Entry 4RQP (X-ray diffraction, 3.15 A resolution); this record covers chains R and K of the 15 polymer chains in the assembly.

== Chain R ==
Molecule: Capsid protein VP3
Organism: Enterovirus A71
UniProtKB: F6KTB0 (F6KTB0_9ENTO); residues 1-242 here correspond to UniProt positions 324-565 (UniProt number = residue number + 323)
Sequence (242 residues; numbered 1 to 242; the number before each row is that of its first residue):
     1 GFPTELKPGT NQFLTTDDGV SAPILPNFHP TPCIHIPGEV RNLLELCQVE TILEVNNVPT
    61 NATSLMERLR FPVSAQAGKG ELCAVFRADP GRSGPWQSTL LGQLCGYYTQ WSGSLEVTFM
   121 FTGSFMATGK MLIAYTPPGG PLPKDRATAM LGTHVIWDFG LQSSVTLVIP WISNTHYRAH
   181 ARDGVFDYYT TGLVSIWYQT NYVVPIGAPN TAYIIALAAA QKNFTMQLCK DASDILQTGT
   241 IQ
Not modelled in the structure: 176-188, 239-242
Sequence notes: engineered mutation Gln227 (Lys550 in F6KTB0)

== Chain K ==
Molecule: Capsid protein VP0
Organism: Enterovirus A71
UniProtKB: F6KTB0 (F6KTB0_9ENTO); residues 1-323 here = UniProt positions 1-323
Sequence (323 residues; row label = number of the first residue in the row):
     1 MGSQVSTQRS GSHENSNSAT EGSTINYTTI NYYKDSYAAT AGKQSLKQDP DKFANPVKDI
    61 FTEMAAPLKS PSAEACGYSD RVAQLTIGNS TITTQEAANI IVGYGEWPSY CSDSDATAVD
   121 KPTRPDVSVN RFYTLDTKLW EKSSKGWYWK FPDVLTETGV FGQNAQFHYL YRSGFCIHVQ
   181 CNASKFHQGA LLVAVLPEYV IGTVAGGTGT EDSHPPYKQT QPGADGFELQ HPYVLDAGIP
   241 ISQLTVCPHQ WINLRTNNCA TIIVPYINAL PFDSALNHCN FGLLVVPISP LDYDQGATPV
   301 IPITITLAPM CSEFAGLRQA VTQ
Not modelled in the structure: 1-81, 320-323

== Interface between chain R and chain K ==
Contacting residue pairs (10; chain R residue first):
  Tyr135(R) - Leu317(K)
  Thr136(R) - Arg318(K)
  Pro137(R) - Leu317(K)
  Pro138(R) - Tyr169(K)
  Pro141(R) - Gln319(K)
  Pro143(R) - Arg318(K)
  Thr148(R) - Arg318(K)  hydrogen bond (backbone-side chain)
  Ala149(R) - Arg318(K)
  Gly152(R) - Arg318(K)
  Thr153(R) - Leu317(K)
Also at the interface, not in a pair above, chain R (11 interface residues in all): Leu151
Also at the interface, not in a pair above, chain K (5 interface residues in all): Gly316

== Overview ==
11 residues of chain R face 5 of chain K across their interface; the contacts include 1 hydrogen bond. Its one
hydrogen-bonded contact is Thr148(R)-Arg318(K).
Here chain R is Capsid protein VP3 and chain K is Capsid protein VP0, both from Enterovirus A71. Entry 4RQP
(Crystal structure of the natually occurring empty particle of a clinical C4 strain EV71) was determined by
X-ray diffraction (same publication as 4RR3 and 4RS5).
